PDB entry 4B3S | X-ray diffraction, 3.15 A resolution | chains A and O of the 23 polymer chains in the assembly

== Chain A ==
Molecule: 16S ribosomal RNA
Organism: Thermus thermophilus HB8
Sequence (1521 nucleotides; each row starts with the number of its first residue; note: 44 numbers in that range are skipped by the numbering (no residue carries them; nothing is unmodelled there); a row labelled like 189A-189L holds insertion residues (189A, then the next letters in order)):
     1 UUGUUGGAGA GUUUGAUCCU GGCUCAGGGU GAACGCUGGC GGCGUGCCUA AGACAUGCAA
    61 GUCGUGCGGG CCG
    76 CGGGGUUUU
    88 ACUCCG
    96 UGGUCAGCGG CGGACGGGUG AGUAACGCGU GGGU
  129A G
   130 ACCUACCCGG AAGAGGGGGA CAACCCGGGG AAACUCGGGC UAAUCCCCCA UGUGGACCCG
189A-189L CCCCUUGGGGUG
   190 UGUCCAAAGG GCUUU
   216 GCCCGCUUCC GGAUGGGCCC GCGUCCCAUC AGCUAGUUGG UGGGGUAAUG GCCCACCAAG
   276 GCGACGACGG GUAGCCGGUC UGAGAGGAUG GCCGGCCACA GGGGCACUGA GACACGGGCC
   336 CCACUCCUAC GGGAGGCAGC AGUUAGGAAU CUUCCGCAAU GGGCGCAAGC CUGACGGAGC
   396 GACGCCGCUU GGAGGAAGAA GCCCUUCGGG GUGUAAACUC CUGA
   441 ACCCGGGACG AAACCCCC
   460 GA
   470 CGAGGGGA
   479 CUGACGGUAC CGGGGUAA
   498 UAGCGCCGGC CAACUCCGUG CCAGCAGCCG CGGUAAUACG GAGGGCGCGA GCGUUACCCG
   558 GAUUCACUGG GCGUAAAGGG CGUGUAGGCG GCCUGGGGCG UCCCAUGUGA AAGACCACGG
   618 CUCAACCGUG GGGGAGCGUG GGAUACGCUC AGGCUAGACG GUGGGAGAGG GUGGUGGAAU
   678 UCCCGGAGUA GCGGUGAAAU GCGCAGAUAC CGGGAGGAAC GCCGAUGGCG AAGGCAGCCA
   738 CCUGGUCCAC CCGUGACGCU GAGGCGCGAA AGCGUGGGGA GCAAACCGGA UUAGAUACCC
   798 GGGUAGUCCA CGCCCUAAAC GAUGCGCGCU AGGUCUCUGG GUCU
   848 CCUGGGGGCC GAAGCUAACG CGUUAAGCGC GCCGCCUGGG GAGUACGGCC GCAAGGCUGA
   908 AACUCAAAGG AAUUGACGGG GGCCCGCACA AGCGGUGGAG CAUGUGGUUU AAUUCGAAGC
   968 AACGCGAAGA ACCUUACCAG GCCUUGACAU GCUA
 1001A G
  1002 GGAACCCGGG UGAAAGCCUG GGGUGCCCC
1030A-1030D GCGA
  1031 GGGGAGCCCU AGCACAGGUG CUGCAUGGCC GUCGUCAGCU CGUGCCGUGA GGUGUUGGGU
  1091 UAAGUCCCGC AACGAGCGCA ACCCCCGCCG UUAGUUGCCA GCGGUUCGGC CGGGCACUCU
  1151 AACGGGACUG CCCGCG
  1168 AAAGCGGGAG GAAGGAGGGG ACGACGUCUG GUCAGCAUGG CCCUUACGGC CUGGGCGACA
  1228 CACGUGCUAC AAUGCCCACU ACAAAGCGAU GCCACCCGGC AACGGGGAGC UAAUCGCAAA
  1288 AAGGUGGGCC CAGUUCGGAU UGGGGUCUGC AACCCGACCC CAUGAAGCCG GAAUCGCUAG
  1348 UAAUCGCGGA UCAGCC
 1363A A
  1364 UGCCGCGGUG AAUACGUUCC CGGGCCUUGU ACACACCGCC CGUCACGCCA UGGGAGCGGG
  1424 CUCUACCCGA AGUCGCCGG
1442A-1442B GA
  1443 GCCUA
  1452 C
  1456 GGGCAGGCGC CGAGGGUAGG GCCCGUGACU GGGGCGAAGU CGUAACAAGG UAGCUGUACC
  1516 GGAAGGUGCG GCUGGAUCAC CUCCUUUCU
Unresolved in the structure: 1-4, 1534-1540
Metal / ion sites: Mg2+ site 1: U12, G22; Mg2+ site 2: U12, C526, G527, A914; Mg2+ site 3: G15, U920; Mg2+ site 4 near G21 (its only coordinating residue here); Mg2+ site 5: C48, G115; Mg2+ site 6 near A53 (its only coordinating residue here); Mg2+ site 7: C58, U387; Mg2+ site 8: A59, U387; Mg2+ site 9: G61, U62, G105; Mg2+ site 10: G69, G70, U99; Mg2+ site 11: A116, G117, G289; Mg2+ site 12: C121, G124, U125, G236; 100 more Mg2+ sites not listed; 12 more K+ sites not listed
Small-molecule neighbours: RPO ((1R,2R,3S,4R,6S)-4,6-diamino-2-{[3-O-(2,6-diamino-2,6-dideoxy-beta-L-idopyranosyl)-beta-D-ribofuranosyl]oxy}-3-hydroxycyclohexyl 2-amino-4-O-benzyl-2-deoxy-alpha-D-glucopyranoside): G1405, U1406, C1407, A1408, C1409, G1489, C1490, G1491, A1492, A1493, G1494, U1495, C1496
From the paper describing this entry:
  - mutagenesis - A1408G, G1491C: decreased binding to RPO
  - binding site for RPO: A1408, A1492

== Chain O ==
Molecule: 30S ribosomal protein S15
Organism: Thermus thermophilus HB8
UniProtKB: Q5SJ76 (RS15_THET8); residues 1-88 here correspond to UniProt positions 2-89 (UniProt number = residue number + 1)
Chain sequence (88 residues; row label = number of the first residue in the row):
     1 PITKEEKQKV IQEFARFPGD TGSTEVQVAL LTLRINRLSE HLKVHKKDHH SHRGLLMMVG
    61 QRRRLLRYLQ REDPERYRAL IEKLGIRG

== Chain A / chain O interface ==
Contacting residue pairs - 72 pairs, chain A then chain O:
  G579(A) / Arg-53(O)  hydrogen bond to the sugar
  U580(A) / Arg-53(O)  salt bridge to the phosphate
  U580(A) / Leu-56(O)  sugar contact
  U580(A) / Met-57(O)  phosphate contact
  G581(A) / Met-57(O)  phosphate contact
  G581(A) / Gly-60(O)  phosphate contact
  G581(A) / Arg-63(O)  phosphate contact
  G581(A) / Arg-64(O)  salt bridge to the phosphate
  U582(A) / Arg-63(O)  salt bridge to the phosphate
  U582(A) / Arg-67(O)  salt bridge to the phosphate
  C656(A) / Gln-27(O)  hydrogen bond to the sugar
  C656(A) / Gln-61(O)  sugar contact
  G657(A) / Thr-21(O)  hydrogen bond to the sugar
  G657(A) / Gly-22(O)  sugar contact
  G657(A) / Gln-27(O)  sugar contact
  G657(A) / Leu-30(O)  phosphate contact
  G658(A) / Lys-7(O)  salt bridge to the phosphate
  G658(A) / Ile-11(O)  phosphate contact
  G658(A) / Thr-21(O)  sugar contact
  G658(A) / Leu-30(O)  phosphate contact
  U659(A) / Lys-7(O)  salt bridge to the phosphate
  U659(A) / Gln-8(O)  phosphate contact
  G660(A) / Lys-4(O)  salt bridge to the phosphate
  G666(A) / His-50(O)  sugar contact
  G666(A) / Ser-51(O)  hydrogen bond to the base
  G667(A) / His-41(O)  base contact
  G667(A) / Asp-48(O)  hydrogen bond to the sugar
  G667(A) / His-49(O)  sugar contact
  G667(A) / His-50(O)  sugar contact
  G668(A) / His-45(O)  sugar contact
  G668(A) / Lys-47(O)  phosphate contact
  G668(A) / Asp-48(O)  sugar contact
  U669(A) / His-45(O)  hydrogen bond to the sugar
  U669(A) / Lys-47(O)  salt bridge to the phosphate
  A728(A) / Arg-53(O)  salt bridge to the phosphate
  A729(A) / His-50(O)  base contact
  G730(A) / His-50(O)  hydrogen bond to the base
  C739(A) / Pro-1(O)  phosphate contact
  C739(A) / His-41(O)  hydrogen bond to the sugar
  C739(A) / His-45(O)  sugar contact
  U740(A) / Pro-1(O)  phosphate contact
  U740(A) / Leu-38(O)  phosphate contact
  U740(A) / His-41(O)  hydrogen bond to the sugar
  U740(A) / Ser-51(O)  hydrogen bond to the sugar
  G741(A) / Arg-34(O)  salt bridge to the phosphate
  G741(A) / Leu-38(O)  sugar contact
  G741(A) / Ser-51(O)  hydrogen bond to the sugar
  G741(A) / Gly-54(O)  sugar contact
  G741(A) / Met-58(O)  phosphate contact
  G742(A) / Arg-34(O)  salt bridge to the phosphate
  G742(A) / Met-58(O)  phosphate contact
  G750(A) / Phe-17(O)  phosphate contact
  G750(A) / Asp-20(O)  hydrogen bond to the sugar
  G750(A) / Thr-21(O)  hydrogen bond to the sugar
  G750(A) / Gly-22(O)  hydrogen bond to the base
  G750(A) / Ser-23(O)  sugar contact
  G750(A) / Gln-27(O)  base contact
  U751(A) / Phe-17(O)  phosphate contact
  U751(A) / Gly-22(O)  sugar contact
  U751(A) / Ser-23(O)  hydrogen bond to the sugar
  U751(A) / Thr-24(O)  sugar contact
  G752(A) / Tyr-68(O)  hydrogen bond to the phosphate
  A753(A) / Tyr-68(O)  hydrogen bond to the phosphate
  C754(A) / Arg-64(O)  sugar contact
  C754(A) / Leu-65(O)  sugar contact
  C754(A) / Tyr-68(O)  sugar contact
  C754(A) / Arg-71(O)  salt bridge to the phosphate
  G755(A) / Arg-64(O)  salt bridge to the phosphate
  C764(A) / His-49(O)  sugar contact
  G765(A) / His-49(O)  phosphate contact
  A807(A) / Lys-47(O)  salt bridge to the phosphate
  C808(A) / Lys-47(O)  salt bridge to the phosphate
Other interface residues (no listed pair), chain A (35 interface residues in all): A583, G661, C749, C756, G763
Other interface residues (no listed pair), chain O (38 interface residues in all): Gly-19, Arg-37, His-52

== Summary ==
Chain A and chain O form an interface of 35 and 38 residues respectively; the contacts include 17 hydrogen
bonds and 15 salt bridges. Among the polar pairs are G666(A)/Ser-51(O), G730(A)/His-50(O) and
G750(A)/Gly-22(O). The paper reports a binding site for RPO at A1408(A) and A1492(A); A1408G and G1491C of
chain A reduce binding to RPO.
Chain A is 16S ribosomal RNA and chain O is 30S ribosomal protein S15, both from Thermus thermophilus HB8; the
structure, Crystal structure of the 30S ribosome in complex with compound 37, was determined by X-ray
diffraction together with 4B3M, 4B3R and 4B3T from the same study.
